Entry 8R7W (X-ray diffraction, 1.16 A resolution); this record covers chain A.

# Chain A
Protein: GTPase KRas
Source organism: Homo sapiens
Notes: EC 3.6.5.2
UniProt: P01116 (RASK_HUMAN), isoform P01116-2; residue numbers follow UniProt; this construct covers 1-169
Chain sequence (170 residues; row label = number of the first residue in the row; numbering starts at 0):
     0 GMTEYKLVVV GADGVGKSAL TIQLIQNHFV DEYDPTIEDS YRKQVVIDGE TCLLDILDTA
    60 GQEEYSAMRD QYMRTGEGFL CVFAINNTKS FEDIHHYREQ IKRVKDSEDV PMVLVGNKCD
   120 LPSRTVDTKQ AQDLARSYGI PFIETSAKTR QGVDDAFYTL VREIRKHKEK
Disordered / not traced: 0, 168-169
Differences from the reference sequence: expression tag (0); engineered mutation Asp12 (Gly in P01116)
Bound ions: Mg2+: Ser17, Thr35 (together with GMP-PCP)
Small-molecule neighbours:
  - GMP-PCP (GCP; phosphomethylphosphonic acid guanylate ester): Ala11, Asp12, Gly13, Val14, Gly15, Lys16, Ser17, Ala18, Phe28, Val29, Asp30, Glu31, Tyr32, Asp33, Pro34, Thr35, Thr58, Ala59, Gly60, Gln61, Asn116, Lys117, Asp119, Leu120, Ser145, Ala146, Lys147
  - YLE (8-(furan-3-yl)-2,3,4,9-tetrahydropyrido[3,4-b]indol-1-one): Glu3, Lys5, Leu6, Val7, Ser39, Tyr40, Arg41, Asp54, Ile55, Leu56, Tyr71, Thr74, Gly75
UniProt features mapped onto this chain:
  - motif: Tyr32 to Tyr40 (Effector region)
  - binding site (GTP): Gly10, Ala11, Gly13 to Ala18, Val29 to Thr35, Ala59, Gly60, Asn116 to Asp119
  - modified residue: Met1 (N-acetylmethionine), Thr2 (N-acetylthreonine), Lys104 (N6-acetyllysine)
  - glycosylation: Thr35 (Microbial infection: O-linked (Glc) threonine)
  - natural variant: Lys5 (K5E: In NS3; K5N: In GASC), Gly10 (G10GG: In AML), Asp12 (G12D: In GASC, JMML and SFM; this construct carries the variant), Gly13 (G13D: In GASC, JMML and OES; G13R: In pylocytic astrocytoma), Val14 (V14I: In NS3), Leu19 (L19F: In OES), Gln22 (Q22E: In CFC2; Q22R: In NS3), Pro34 (P34L: In NS3; P34Q: In NS3; P34R: In CFC2), Ile36 (I36M: In NS3), Thr58 (T58I: In NS3), Ala59 (A59T: In GASC), Gly60 (G60R: In CFC2; G60S: In NS3), 8 further natural variant entries in UniProt
  - mutagenesis: Asp38 (D38A: Decreased interaction with MAPKAP1/SIN1), Tyr40 (Y40A: Decreased interaction with MAPKAP1/SIN1), Gln61 (Q61L: Promotes GTP binding)
Reported in the primary citation:
  - binding site for YLE: Thr74

# In short
Ligands of chain A: GMP-PCP and compound YLE. The Mg2+ site is built by Ser17 and Thr35. From UniProt: 21
GTP-binding residues and 3 mutagenesis sites. From the paper: a binding site for YLE at Thr74.
Chain A is GTPase KRas (Homo sapiens); the structure, Kras G12D in complex with compound 3, was determined by
X-ray diffraction (same publication as 8R7X).
